2X9V - chains A and B of the 4 polymer chains in the assembly; structure by X-ray diffraction, 1.30 A resolution.

[Chain A (and B)]
Protein: Pteridine reductase
Source organism: Trypanosoma brucei brucei
Notes: EC 1.5.1.33; chain B of this document is another copy of the same molecule, construct and numbering; everything in this record applies to it too
UniProt: O76290 (O76290_TRYBB); numbering as in UniProt (aligned over 1-268)
Chain sequence (288 residues; each row starts with the number of its first residue; numbers below 1 keep their minus sign (Met-19 is residue -19)):
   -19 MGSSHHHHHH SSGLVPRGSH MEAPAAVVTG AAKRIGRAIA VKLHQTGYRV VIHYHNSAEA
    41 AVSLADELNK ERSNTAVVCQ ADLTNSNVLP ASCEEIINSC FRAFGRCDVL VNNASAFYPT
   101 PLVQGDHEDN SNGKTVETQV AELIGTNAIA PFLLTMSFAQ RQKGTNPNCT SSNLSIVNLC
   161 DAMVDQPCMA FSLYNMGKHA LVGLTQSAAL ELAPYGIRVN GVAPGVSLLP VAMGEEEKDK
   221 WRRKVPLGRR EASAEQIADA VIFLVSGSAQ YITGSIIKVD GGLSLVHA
Unresolved in the structure: -19 to 1, 105-112, 143-151 (chain B: -19 to 1, 105-112, 144-151)
Construct notes: expression tag (-19 to 0)
Ligand contacts:
  - NADP (NAP; NADP nicotinamide-adenine-dinucleotide phosphate): Gly10, Lys13, Arg14, Ile15, His33, Tyr34, His35, Asn36, Ser37, Ala61, Asp62, Leu63, Thr64, Asn93, Ala94, Ser95, Ala96, Thr126, Leu159, Cys160, Asp161, Tyr174, Lys178, Pro204, Gly205, Val206, Ser207, Leu208
  - trimetrexate (TMQ): Arg14, Ser95, Ala96, Phe97, Asp161, Cys168, Phe171, Tyr174, Val206, Leu208, Leu209, Pro210, Met213, Glu217, Trp221
From the paper describing this entry:
  - binding site for trimetrexate: Ser95, Phe97, Asp161, Cys168, Phe171, Tyr174, Leu209, Pro210, Met213, Trp221
  - contacts within the chain: Asp161-Tyr174 (hydrogen bond)
  - catalytic residues: Asp161, Tyr174 (citing earlier work)

[Chain A / chain B interface]
Residue-residue contacts (54; chain A residue first):
  Gln186(A) with Leu265(B)
  Ala189(A) with Leu265(B), hydrophobic
  Leu190(A) with Leu265(B); Val266(B), hydrophobic
  Ala193(A) with Pro226(B); Leu227(B)
  Arg198(A) with Leu227(B)
  Val206(A) with Tyr251(B), hydrogen bond (backbone-side chain)
  Val225(A) with Tyr251(B)
  Pro226(A) with Ala193(B)
  Leu227(A) with Ala193(B); Arg198(B); Gln250(B); Tyr251(B)
  Arg230(A) with Tyr251(B), hydrogen bond (backbone-side chain)
  Glu231(A) with Tyr251(B)
  Ala232(A) with Tyr251(B), hydrogen bond (backbone-side chain)
  Gln236(A) with Tyr251(B)
  Asp239(A) with Ser248(B)
  Phe243(A) with Phe243(B), hydrophobic
  Ser248(A) with Asp239(B)
  Gln250(A) with Leu227(B); Gln236(B), hydrogen bond
  Tyr251(A) with Val206(B), hydrogen bond (side chain-backbone); Val225(B); Leu227(B); Arg230(B), hydrogen bond (side chain-backbone); Glu231(B); Ala232(B), hydrogen bond (side chain-backbone); Gln236(B); Val259(B); Asp260(B); Gly261(B), hydrogen bond (backbone-backbone)
  Ile252(A) with Lys258(B); Val259(B), hydrophobic
  Thr253(A) with Asp260(B); Gly261(B); Gly262(B)
  Gly254(A) with Lys258(B), hydrogen bond (backbone-side chain)
  Ser255(A) with Lys258(B), hydrogen bond (side chain-backbone)
  Ile257(A) with Ile257(B), hydrophobic
  Lys258(A) with Ile252(B); Gly254(B), hydrogen bond (side chain-backbone); Ser255(B), hydrogen bond (backbone-side chain)
  Val259(A) with Tyr251(B)
  Asp260(A) with Tyr251(B); Thr253(B)
  Gly261(A) with Tyr251(B), hydrogen bond (backbone-backbone); Thr253(B)
  Gly262(A) with Thr253(B)
  Leu265(A) with Gln186(B); Ala189(B), hydrophobic; Leu190(B)
  Val266(A) with Leu190(B), hydrophobic
Other interface residues (no listed pair), chain A (33 interface residues in all): Pro194, Ala240, Gly247
Other interface residues (no listed pair), chain B (33 interface residues in all): Pro194, Ala240, Gly247

[Summary]
The chain A/chain B interface involves 33 residues from each chain; the contacts include 13 hydrogen bonds.
Polar pairs include Val206(A)-Tyr251(B), Arg230(A)-Tyr251(B) and Ala232(A)-Tyr251(B). Chain A binds NADP and
trimetrexate. The paper reports catalytic residues Asp161(A) and Tyr174(A); a binding site for trimetrexate at
Ser95(A), Phe97(A) and Asp161(A) among others.
Both chains are Pteridine reductase (Trypanosoma brucei brucei). Entry 2X9V (High resolution structure of
TbPTR1 with trimetrexate) was determined by X-ray diffraction (same publication as 2X9N, 2X9G and 3MCV).
